Entry 1SC3 (X-ray diffraction, 1.80 A resolution); this record covers chains A and B.

Chain A:
Name: Interleukin-1 beta convertase
Source organism: Homo sapiens
Notes: EC 3.4.22.36; fragment: interleukin-1 beta convertase p20
UniProtKB: P29466 (CASP1_HUMAN); residues 120-297 here = UniProt positions 120-297
Sequence (178 residues; numbered 120 to 297; the number before each row is that of its first residue):
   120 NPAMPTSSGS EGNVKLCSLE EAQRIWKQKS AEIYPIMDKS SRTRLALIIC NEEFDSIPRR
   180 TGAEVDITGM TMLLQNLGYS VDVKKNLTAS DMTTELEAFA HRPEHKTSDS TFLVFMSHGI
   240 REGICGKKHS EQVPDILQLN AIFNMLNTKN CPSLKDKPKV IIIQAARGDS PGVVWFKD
Unresolved in the structure: 120-124
Differences from the reference sequence: engineered mutation A285 (Cys in P29466)
Small-molecule neighbours: malonate ion (MLI): R179, S236, H237, G238, Q283, A284, A285
Curated features (UniProtKB/Swiss-Prot):
  - active site: H237
  - cross-link: K134 (Glycyl lysine isopeptide (Lys-Gly) (interchain with G-Cter in ubiquitin))
Reported in the primary citation:
  - mutagenesis - C285A: abolished catalytic activity (proposed by the authors, not directly observed)
  - binding site for malonate ion: G238, A285
  - conformationally variable residues (side-chain flip): H237
  - catalytic residues: H237

Chain B:
Name: Interleukin-1 beta convertase
Source organism: Homo sapiens
Notes: EC 3.4.22.36; fragment: interleukin-1 beta convertase p10
UniProtKB: P29466 (CASP1_HUMAN); residue numbers follow UniProt; this construct covers 317-404
Sequence (88 residues; row label = number of the first residue in the row):
   317 AIKKAHIEKD FIAFCSSTPD NVSWRHPTMG SVFIGRLIEH MQEYACSCDV EEIFRKVRFS
   377 FEQPDGRAQM PTTERVTLTR CFYLFPGH
Small-molecule neighbours: malonate ion (MLI): S339, R341, S347
Reported in the primary citation:
  - specificity-determining residues: R341 (by similarity / conservation)
  - conformationally variable residues (side-chain flip): R383
  - post-translational modification sites: D381 (citing earlier work)

Interface between chain A and chain B:
Pairs across the interface (125):
  E130(A) with G403(B)
  N132(A) with Q358(B)
  V133(A) with Q358(B); P402(B), hydrophobic
  K134(A) with Q358(B), hydrogen bond (backbone-backbone); E359(B), salt bridge; C362(B); P402(B)
  L135(A) with C362(B); P402(B)
  C136(A) with C362(B), hydrogen bond (side chain-backbone); P402(B), hydrogen bond (backbone-backbone); H404(B), hydrogen bond (backbone-side chain)
  I144(A) with C362(B); Y399(B), hydrophobic; F401(B), hydrophobic
  W145(A) with F401(B)
  K148(A) with Y399(B)
  A150(A) with R396(B), hydrogen bond (backbone-side chain)
  E151(A) with R396(B); C397(B), hydrogen bond (backbone-backbone)
  I152(A) with R396(B), hydrogen bond (backbone-side chain); C397(B); Y399(B), hydrophobic
  Y153(A) with D326(B), hydrogen bond; L394(B); T395(B), hydrogen bond (side chain-backbone); R396(B); C397(B), hydrogen bond (backbone-backbone); F398(B), hydrophobic
  I155(A) with H404(B)
  K158(A) with G403(B); H404(B)
  R161(A) with H404(B), hydrogen bond (side chain-backbone)
  R179(A) with R341(B); S347(B)
  T180(A) with R341(B), hydrogen bond (backbone-side chain); H342(B); P343(B)
  G181(A) with H342(B); P343(B), hydrogen bond (backbone-backbone); G346(B)
  V184(A) with T344(B); M345(B)
  D185(A) with G346(B); S347(B), hydrogen bond; I350(B)
  G188(A) with I354(B)
  M189(A) with I350(B), hydrophobic; I354(B), hydrophobic
  L192(A) with I354(B), hydrophobic; M357(B), hydrophobic
  L196(A) with M357(B), hydrophobic; L400(B), hydrophobic
  Y198(A) with F398(B); L400(B)
  S229(A) with F398(B)
  M235(A) with I350(B), hydrophobic
  H237(A) with R341(B)
  R240(A) with P335(B); D336(B), salt bridge
  N259(A) with R391(B)
  F262(A) with E324(B); F327(B), hydrophobic; A329(B), hydrophobic; R391(B)
  L265(A) with F327(B)
  N266(A) with I323(B); F327(B)
  T267(A) with H322(B), hydrogen bond (side chain-backbone); I323(B), hydrogen bond (backbone-backbone)
  K274(A) with A321(B)
  D275(A) with K325(B), salt bridge; D326(B), hydrogen bond (backbone-side chain)
  K276(A) with D326(B)
  P277(A) with D326(B); F398(B), hydrophobic
  K278(A) with K325(B), hydrogen bond (side chain-backbone); D326(B), hydrogen bond (backbone-backbone); F327(B); I328(B), hydrogen bond (backbone-backbone)
  V279(A) with I328(B); F370(B), hydrophobic; F398(B), hydrophobic
  I280(A) with F327(B), hydrophobic; I328(B), hydrogen bond (backbone-backbone); A329(B); F330(B), hydrogen bond (backbone-backbone)
  I281(A) with F330(B); F349(B), hydrophobic; L353(B), hydrophobic
  I282(A) with F330(B), hydrogen bond (backbone-backbone); C331(B); S332(B), hydrogen bond (backbone-backbone); F349(B)
  Q283(A) with S332(B); S339(B); W340(B); S347(B); F349(B); I350(B)
  A284(A) with S332(B), hydrogen bond (backbone-side chain); S333(B); S339(B), hydrogen bond (backbone-side chain)
  A285(A) with N337(B); V338(B), hydrophobic; S339(B)
  R286(A) with C331(B); S333(B), hydrogen bond (side chain-backbone); T334(B); P335(B); D336(B), hydrogen bond (backbone-backbone); N337(B), hydrogen bond (backbone-backbone); E390(B), salt bridge
  G287(A) with D336(B); N337(B); V338(B)
  D288(A) with D336(B), hydrogen bond (backbone-backbone); V338(B)
  S289(A) with D336(B), hydrogen bond (backbone-backbone); N337(B); V338(B), hydrogen bond (backbone-backbone)
  P290(A) with A384(B)
  G291(A) with N337(B)
  V292(A) with A384(B), hydrophobic
Interface residues without a listed pair, chain A (63 interface residues in all): S137, L138, E140, A141, R163, R178, F231, L258, K268
Interface residues without a listed pair, chain B (55 interface residues in all): A361, S363, P380, T388, T393
The authors on this interface:
  - specific contacts: R286(A)-E390(B) (salt bridge)

Overview:
63 residues of chain A face 55 of chain B across their interface; the contacts include 32 hydrogen bonds and 4
salt bridges. Among the polar pairs are K134(A)-E359(B), R240(A)-D336(B) and D275(A)-K325(B). The authors
report a salt bridge between R286(A) and E390(B). From the paper: the catalytic residue H237(A); C285A of
chain A abolishes catalytic activity.
Here chain A is Interleukin-1 beta convertase and chain B is Interleukin-1 beta convertase, both from Homo
sapiens. Entry 1SC3 (Crystal structure of the human caspase-1 C285A mutant in complex with malonate) was
determined by X-ray diffraction together with 1SC4 from the same study.
